PDB entry 5CJX | X-ray diffraction, 3.58 A resolution | chains J and K of the 12 polymer chains in the assembly

== Chain J ==
Protein: BG505 Env gp41
From: Human immunodeficiency virus 1
UniProt: Q2N0S6 (Q2N0S6_9HIV1); residues 512-664 here correspond to UniProt positions 509-661 (UniProt number = residue number - 3)
Chain sequence (153 residues; each row starts with the number of its first residue):
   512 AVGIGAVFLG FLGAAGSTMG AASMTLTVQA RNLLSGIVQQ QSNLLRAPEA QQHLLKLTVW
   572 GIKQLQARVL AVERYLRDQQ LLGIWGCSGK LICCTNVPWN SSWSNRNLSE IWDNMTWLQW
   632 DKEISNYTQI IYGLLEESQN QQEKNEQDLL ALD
Not modelled in the structure: 512-519, 548-568
Sequence notes: engineered mutation Pro559 (Ile556 in Q2N0S6), Cys605 (Thr602 in Q2N0S6)
Covalently attached groups: N-acetylglucosamine (NAG) linked to Asn611, Asn618; glycan linked to Asn637
What the authors report for this chain:
  - post-translational modification sites: Asn611, Asn637

== Chain K ==
Protein: BG505 Env gp120
From: Human immunodeficiency virus 1
UniProt: Q2N0S6 (Q2N0S6_9HIV1); the construct has insertions or renumbered stretches relative to UniProt, so the offset changes along the chain: 33-133 = UniProt 32-132; 142-184 = UniProt 133-175; 193-309 = UniProt 192-308; 312-320 = UniProt 309-317; 2 more segments
Chain sequence (479 residues; numbered 33 to 513 plus 25 insertion-coded residues; 27 numbers in that range are skipped by the numbering (no residue carries them; nothing is unmodelled there); the number before each row is that of its first residue; a row labelled like 184A-184P holds insertion residues (184A, then the next letters in order)):
    33 NLWVTVYYGV PVWKDAETTL FCASDAKAYE TEKHNVWATH ACVPTDPNPQ EIHLENVTEE
    93 FNMWKNNMVE QMHTDIISLW DQSLKPCVKL TPLCVTLQCT N
   142 VTNNITDDMR GELKNCSFNM TTELRDKKQK VYSLFYRLDV VQI
184A-184P NENQGNRSNNSNKEYR
   193 LINCNTSAIT QACPKVSFEP IPIHYCAPAG FAILKCKDKK FNGTGPCPSV STVQCTHGIK
   253 PVVSTQLLLN GSLAEEEVMI RSENITNNAK NILVQFNTPV QINCTRPNNN TRKSIRI
   312 GPGQAFYAT
320A-320I GDIIGDIRQ
   329 AHCNVSKATW NETLGKVVKQ LRKHFGNNTI IRFANSSGGD LEVTTHSFNC GGEFFYCNTS
   389 GLFNSTWISN
   400 TSVQGSNSTG SNDSITLPCR IKQIINMWQR IGQAMYAPPI QGVIRCVSNI TGLILTRDGG
   460 STNSTTETFR PGGGDMRDNW RSELYKYKVV KIEPLGVAPT RCKRRVVGRR RRRR
Not modelled in the structure: 59-69, 142-153, 184A-184P, 320A-320I, 400-412, 460-464, 506-513
Sequence notes: engineered mutation Asn332 (Thr330 in Q2N0S6), Cys501 (Ala498 in Q2N0S6); expression tag (509-513)
Disulfides: Cys54-Cys74, Cys119-Cys205, Cys126-Cys196, Cys131-Cys157, Cys218-Cys247, Cys228-Cys239, Cys296-Cys331, Cys378-Cys445, Cys385-Cys418
Covalently attached groups: glycan linked to Asn234, Asn276; N-acetylglucosamine (NAG) linked to Asn262, Asn295
What the authors report for this chain:
  - post-translational modification sites: Asn234, Asn276

== Chain J / chain K interface ==
Pairs across the interface (102):
  Leu520(J) - Ile84(K)
  Gly521(J) - Ile84(K)
  Phe522(J) - Ile84(K)
  Phe522(J) - Thr244(K)
  Leu523(J) - Trp45(K)  hydrophobic
  Leu523(J) - Leu86(K)
  Leu523(J) - Ile491(K)  hydrophobic
  Ala525(J) - Pro43(K)
  Ala526(J) - Pro43(K)  hydrophobic
  Ala526(J) - Trp45(K)  hydrophobic
  Gly527(J) - Glu87(K)
  Gly527(J) - Asn88(K)
  Gly527(J) - Val89(K)
  Met530(J) - Ala497(K)  hydrophobic
  Ser534(J) - Tyr39(K)
  Leu537(J) - Tyr39(K)  hydrophobic
  Leu537(J) - Tyr40(K)
  Leu537(J) - Gly41(K)
  Leu537(J) - Val42(K)
  Gln540(J) - Gly41(K)
  Asn543(J) - Gln246(K)
  Leu544(J) - Tyr40(K)
  Leu544(J) - Ala221(K)
  Leu544(J) - Gly222(K)
  Leu544(J) - Pro493(K)  hydrophobic
  Leu545(J) - Ala221(K)
  Ser546(J) - Gln246(K)
  Val570(J) - Gln114(K)
  Trp571(J) - Cys54(K)  hydrophobic
  Trp571(J) - Ala70(K)
  Trp571(J) - Ala73(K)
  Trp571(J) - Cys74(K)  hydrophobic
  Trp571(J) - Asp107(K)
  Trp571(J) - Leu111(K)  hydrophobic
  Lys574(J) - Thr51(K)
  Lys574(J) - Leu52(K)
  Lys574(J) - Asp107(K)  salt bridge
  Gln575(J) - Phe53(K)
  Gln577(J) - Thr51(K)
  Ala578(J) - Pro220(K)  hydrophobic
  Leu581(J) - Thr50(K)
  Leu581(J) - Phe223(K)  hydrophobic
  Arg585(J) - Gly222(K)
  Arg585(J) - Lys490(K)
  Arg585(J) - Ile491(K)  hydrogen bond (side chain-backbone)
  Arg585(J) - Glu492(K)
  Tyr586(J) - Tyr40(K)
  Asp589(J) - Pro493(K)
  Asp589(J) - Leu494(K)
  Leu592(J) - Leu494(K)  hydrophobic
  Leu593(J) - Leu494(K)  hydrophobic
  Trp596(J) - Val38(K)  hydrophobic
  Gly597(J) - Arg503(K)  hydrogen bond (backbone-side chain)
  Cys598(J) - Val38(K)  hydrophobic
  Leu602(J) - Val38(K)
  Leu602(J) - Tyr39(K)
  Leu602(J) - Tyr40(K)  hydrogen bond (backbone-backbone)
  Ile603(J) - Val38(K)
  Ile603(J) - Tyr39(K)  hydrophobic
  Cys604(J) - Thr37(K)
  Cys604(J) - Val38(K)  hydrogen bond (backbone-backbone)
  Cys604(J) - Arg503(K)  hydrogen bond
  Cys605(J) - Cys501(K)  disulfide
  Cys605(J) - Arg503(K)  hydrogen bond (backbone-side chain)
  Thr606(J) - Val36(K)  hydrogen bond (side chain-backbone)
  Thr606(J) - Thr37(K)
  Thr606(J) - Cys501(K)
  Thr606(J) - Lys502(K)
  Thr606(J) - Arg503(K)
  Asn607(J) - Trp35(K)
  Val608(J) - Trp35(K)
  Val608(J) - Val36(K)  hydrogen bond (backbone-backbone)
  Pro609(J) - Leu34(K)
  Pro609(J) - Trp35(K)
  Trp610(J) - Leu34(K)  hydrogen bond (backbone-backbone)
  Trp610(J) - Trp35(K)
  Trp610(J) - Val36(K)  hydrophobic
  Trp610(J) - Pro498(K)  hydrophobic
  Leu619(J) - Leu34(K)  hydrophobic
  Leu619(J) - Pro498(K)
  Ile622(J) - Pro498(K)  hydrophobic
  Trp623(J) - Tyr39(K)
  Trp623(J) - Ala497(K)  hydrophobic
  Trp623(J) - Pro498(K)  hydrogen bond (side chain-backbone)
  Trp628(J) - Tyr39(K)  hydrophobic
  Trp628(J) - Val42(K)  hydrophobic
  Trp628(J) - Pro43(K)
  Trp628(J) - Val44(K)  hydrophobic
  Trp628(J) - Gly495(K)
  Leu629(J) - Val44(K)  hydrophobic
  Leu629(J) - Trp45(K)
  Trp631(J) - Val496(K)  hydrogen bond (side chain-backbone)
  Trp631(J) - Ala497(K)
  Trp631(J) - Pro498(K)
  Asp632(J) - Val44(K)
  Ile635(J) - Val496(K)
  Tyr643(J) - Leu494(K)
  Tyr643(J) - Val496(K)  hydrophobic
  Leu646(J) - Val36(K)  hydrophobic
  Leu646(J) - Val38(K)  hydrophobic
  Asn651(J) - Arg503(K)
  Glu654(J) - Arg503(K)  salt bridge
Other interface residues (no listed pair), chain J (58 interface residues in all): Gly524, Ala533, Ala541, Gly572, Ala582, Ile642, Gln658
Other interface residues (no listed pair), chain K (52 interface residues in all): Val75, Gln103, Ala224, Arg500, Arg504, Val505
Inter-chain disulfides: Cys605(J)-Cys501(K)

== Overview ==
The interface between chain J and chain K involves 58 residues on one side and 52 on the other, with 1
disulfide bond, 11 hydrogen bonds and 2 salt bridges. Polar pairs include Lys574(J)-Asp107(K),
Glu654(J)-Arg503(K) and Arg585(J)-Ile491(K). Covalently linked N-acetylglucosamine: at Asn611(J) and
Asn618(J). The paper reports modification sites Asn611(J), Asn637(J) and Asn234(K) among others.
Here chain J is BG505 Env gp41 and chain K is BG505 Env gp120, both from Human immunodeficiency virus 1. Entry
5CJX (Crystal structure of 8ANC195 Fab in complex with BG505 SOSIP.664 HIV-1 Env trimer) was determined by
X-ray diffraction.
